PDB entry 9BGC | X-ray diffraction, 1.87 A resolution | chains A and D

[Chain A]
Name: GTPase KRas
Organism: Homo sapiens
Notes: EC 3.6.5.2
UniProtKB: P01116 (RASK_HUMAN), isoform P01116-2; residue numbers follow UniProt; this construct covers 1-169
Sequence (170 residues; numbered 0 to 169; the number before each row is that of its first residue; numbering starts at 0):
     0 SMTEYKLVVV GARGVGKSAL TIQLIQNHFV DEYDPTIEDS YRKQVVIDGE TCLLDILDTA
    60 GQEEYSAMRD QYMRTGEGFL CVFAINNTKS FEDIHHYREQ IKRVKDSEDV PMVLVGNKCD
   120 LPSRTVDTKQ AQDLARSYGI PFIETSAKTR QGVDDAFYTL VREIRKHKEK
Unresolved in the structure: 169
Construct notes: expression tag (0); engineered mutation Arg12 (Gly in P01116)
Ion coordination: Mg2+: Ser17, Thr35 (together with GMP-PNP)
Residues lining bound ligands:
  - A1AHB ((1R,2S)-N-[(1P,7S,9S,13R,20M)-21-ethyl-20-{2-[(1R)-1-methoxyethyl]-5-(4-methylpiperazin-1-yl)pyridin-3-yl}-17,17-dimethyl-8,14-dioxo-15-oxa-4-thia-9,21,27,28-tetraazapentacyclo[17.5.2.1~2,5~.1~9,13~.0~22,26~]octacosa-1(24),2,5(28),19,22,25-hexaen-7-yl]-2-methylcyclopropane-1-carboxamide): Pro34, Thr35, Ile36, Ala59, Gln61, Tyr64, Met67
  - GMP-PNP (GNP; phosphoaminophosphonic acid-guanylate ester): Ala11, Arg12, Gly13, Val14, Gly15, Lys16, Ser17, Ala18, Phe28, Val29, Asp30, Glu31, Tyr32, Asp33, Pro34, Thr35, Thr58, Ala59, Gly60, Asn116, Lys117, Asp119, Leu120, Ser145, Ala146, Lys147
UniProt features mapped onto this chain:
  - motif: Tyr32 to Tyr40 (Effector region)
  - binding site (GTP): Gly10, Ala11, Gly13 to Ala18, Val29 to Thr35, Ala59, Gly60, Asn116 to Asp119
  - modified residue: Met1 (N-acetylmethionine), Thr2 (N-acetylthreonine), Lys104 (N6-acetyllysine)
  - glycosylation: Thr35 (Microbial infection: O-linked (Glc) threonine)
  - natural variant: Lys5 (K5E: In NS3; K5N: In GASC), Gly10 (G10GG: In AML), Arg12 (G12R: In lung cancer and bladder cancer; this construct carries the variant), Gly13 (G13D: In GASC, JMML and OES; G13R: In pylocytic astrocytoma), Val14 (V14I: In NS3), Leu19 (L19F: In OES), Gln22 (Q22E: In CFC2; Q22R: In NS3), Pro34 (P34L: In NS3; P34Q: In NS3; P34R: In CFC2), Ile36 (I36M: In NS3), Thr58 (T58I: In NS3), Ala59 (A59T: In GASC), Gly60 (G60R: In CFC2; G60S: In NS3), 8 further natural variant entries in UniProt
  - mutagenesis: Asp38 (D38A: Decreased interaction with MAPKAP1/SIN1), Tyr40 (Y40A: Decreased interaction with MAPKAP1/SIN1), Gln61 (Q61L: Promotes GTP binding)

[Chain D]
Name: Peptidyl-prolyl cis-trans isomerase A
Organism: Homo sapiens
Notes: EC 5.2.1.8
UniProtKB: P62937 (PPIA_HUMAN); residue numbers follow UniProt; this construct covers 1-165
Sequence (166 residues; each row starts with the number of its first residue; numbering starts at 0):
     0 SMVNPTVFFD IAVDGEPLGR VSFELFADKV PKTAENFRAL STGEKGFGYK GSCFHRIIPG
    60 FMCQGGDFTR HNGTGGKSIY GEKFEDENFI LKHTGPGILS MANAGPNTNG SQFFICTAKT
   120 EWLDGKHVVF GKVKEGMNIV EAMERFGSRN GKTSKKITIA DCGQLE
Unresolved in the structure: 0-1, 165
Construct notes: expression tag (0)
Residues lining bound ligands: A1AHB ((1R,2S)-N-[(1P,7S,9S,13R,20M)-21-ethyl-20-{2-[(1R)-1-methoxyethyl]-5-(4-methylpiperazin-1-yl)pyridin-3-yl}-17,17-dimethyl-8,14-dioxo-15-oxa-4-thia-9,21,27,28-tetraazapentacyclo[17.5.2.1~2,5~.1~9,13~.0~22,26~]octacosa-1(24),2,5(28),19,22,25-hexaen-7-yl]-2-methylcyclopropane-1-carboxamide): Arg55, Ile57, Phe60, Met61, Gln63, Gly72, Ala101, Asn102, Gln111, Phe113, Trp121, Leu122, His126, Arg148
UniProt features mapped onto this chain:
  - modified residue: Met1 (N-acetylmethionine), Val2 (N-acetylvaline), Lys28 (N6-acetyllysine), Lys44 (N6-acetyllysine), Lys76 (N6-acetyllysine), Ser77 (Phosphoserine), Lys82 (N6-acetyllysine), Thr93 (Phosphothreonine), Lys125 (N6-acetyllysine), Lys131 (N6-acetyllysine), Lys133 (N6-acetyllysine)
  - glycosylation: Asn108 (N-linked (GlcNAc...) asparagine)
  - cross-link (Glycyl lysine isopeptide (Lys-Gly)): Lys28 (interchain with G-Cter in SUMO2), Lys82 (interchain with G-Cter in SUMO2)
  - mutagenesis: Arg55 (R55A: Loss of peptidyl-prolyl cis-trans isomerase activity. No loss of its interaction with BSG/CD147 or its ability to induce leukocyte chemotaxis. No effect on its interaction with MAP3K5/ASK1 ...), Phe60 (F60A: Loss of ability to stimulate MAPK/ERK phosphorylation), Arg69 (R69A: No effect on peptidyl-prolyl cis-trans isomerase activity. Reduced interaction with BSG/CD147 and ability to induce leukocyte chemotaxis), His70 (H70A: No effect on peptidyl-prolyl cis-trans isomerase activity. Reduced interaction with BSG/CD147 and ability to induce leukocyte chemotaxis), Thr107 (T107A: No effect on peptidyl-prolyl cis-trans isomerase activity. Reduced interaction with BSG/CD147 and ability to induce leukocyte chemotaxis), Phe113 (F113A: Reduced ability to stimulate MAPK/ERK phosphorylation), Trp121 (W121A: 200-fold decrease of sensitivity to CsA. Reduced ability to stimulate MAPK/ERK phosphorylation; W121E: Loss of peptidyl-prolyl cis-trans isomerase activity ...), Lys125 (K125Q: Acetylation-mimetic mutant; no effect on its interaction with TARDBP; K125R: Loss of acetylation and interaction with TARDBP), His126 (H126A: Loss of peptidyl-prolyl cis-trans isomerase activity and interaction with HCV NS5A. Loss of ability to stimulate MAPK/ERK phosphorylation)

[Chain A / chain D interface]
Residue-residue contacts (15):
  Arg12(A) with Ala103(D)
  Glu31(A) with Arg69(D), salt bridge; Asn71(D), hydrogen bond; Thr73(D)
  Tyr32(A) with Thr73(D)
  Asp33(A) with Thr73(D)
  Pro34(A) with Arg55(D), hydrogen bond (backbone-side chain)
  Ile36(A) with Arg55(D); Asn149(D)
  Glu37(A) with Arg148(D), salt bridge; Asn149(D), hydrogen bond (backbone-side chain)
  Asp38(A) with Asn149(D), hydrogen bond
  Glu63(A) with Lys125(D)
  Tyr64(A) with Trp121(D), hydrogen bond; Leu122(D)
Interface residues without a listed pair, chain D (12 interface residues in all): Ile57, Lys151

[Overview]
Chain A and chain D form an interface of 10 and 12 residues respectively; the contacts include 5 hydrogen
bonds and 2 salt bridges. Among the polar pairs are Glu31(A)-Arg69(D), Glu37(A)-Arg148(D) and
Glu31(A)-Asn71(D). Compound A1AHB is bound between chain A and chain D.
Chain A is GTPase KRas and chain D is Peptidyl-prolyl cis-trans isomerase A, both from Homo sapiens; the
structure, Tri-complex of Daraxonrasib (RMC-6236), KRAS G12R, and CypA, was determined by X-ray diffraction
(same publication as 9BG0, 9BG1, 9BG2, 9BG3, 9BG4, 9BG5 and 7 further entries).
